PDB entry 7BTR | electron microscopy, 4.54 A resolution (low resolution: residue-level contacts below are approximate; hydrogen-bond / salt-bridge calls are withheld) | chains C and A of the 6 polymer chains in the assembly

[Chain C]
Protein: Type I restriction enzyme R Protein
From: Escherichia coli
Notes: EC 3.1.21.3
UniProt: Q304R3 (Q304R3_ECOLX); numbering as in UniProt (aligned over 1-1038)
Amino-acid sequence (1038 residues; row label = number of the first residue in the row):
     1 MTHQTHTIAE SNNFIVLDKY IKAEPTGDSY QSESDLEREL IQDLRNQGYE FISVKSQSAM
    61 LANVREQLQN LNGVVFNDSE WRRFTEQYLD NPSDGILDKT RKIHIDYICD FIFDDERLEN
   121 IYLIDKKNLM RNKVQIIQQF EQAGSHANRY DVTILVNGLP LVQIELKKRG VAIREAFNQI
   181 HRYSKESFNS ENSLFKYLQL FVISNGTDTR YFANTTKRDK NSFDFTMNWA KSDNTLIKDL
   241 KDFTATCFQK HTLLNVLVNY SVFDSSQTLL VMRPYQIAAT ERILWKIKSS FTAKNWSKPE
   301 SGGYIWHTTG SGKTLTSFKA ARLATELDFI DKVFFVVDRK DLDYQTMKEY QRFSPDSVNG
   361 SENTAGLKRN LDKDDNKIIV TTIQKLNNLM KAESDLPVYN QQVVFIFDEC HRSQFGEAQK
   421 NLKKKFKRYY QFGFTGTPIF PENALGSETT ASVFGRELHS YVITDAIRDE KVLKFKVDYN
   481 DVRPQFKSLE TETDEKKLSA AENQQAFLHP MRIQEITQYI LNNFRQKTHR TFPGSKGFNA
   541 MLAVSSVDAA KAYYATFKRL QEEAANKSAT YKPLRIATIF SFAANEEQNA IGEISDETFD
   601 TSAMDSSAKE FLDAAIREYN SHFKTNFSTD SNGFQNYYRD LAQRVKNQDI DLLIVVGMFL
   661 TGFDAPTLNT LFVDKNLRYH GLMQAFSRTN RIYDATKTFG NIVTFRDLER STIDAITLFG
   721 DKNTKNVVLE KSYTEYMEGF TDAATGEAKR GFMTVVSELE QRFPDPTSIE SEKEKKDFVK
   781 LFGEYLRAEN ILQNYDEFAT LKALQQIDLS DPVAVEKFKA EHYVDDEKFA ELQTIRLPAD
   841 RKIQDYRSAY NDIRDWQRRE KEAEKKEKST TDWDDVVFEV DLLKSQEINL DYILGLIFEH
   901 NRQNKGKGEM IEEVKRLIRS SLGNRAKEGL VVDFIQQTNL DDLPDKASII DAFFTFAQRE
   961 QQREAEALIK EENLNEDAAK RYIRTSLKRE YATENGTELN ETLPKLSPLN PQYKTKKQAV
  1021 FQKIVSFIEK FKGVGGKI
Disordered / not traced: 1-12, 142-147, 182-189, 463-1038

[Chain A]
Protein: Type I restriction enzyme EcoR124II M protein
From: Escherichia coli
Notes: EC 2.1.1.72
UniProt: P10484 (T1M1_ECOLX); residue numbers follow UniProt; this construct covers 1-520
Amino-acid sequence (520 residues; row label = number of the first residue in the row):
     1 MKMTSIQQRA ELHRQIWQIA NDVRGSVDGW DFKQYVLGAL FYRFISENFS SYIEAGDDSI
    61 CYAKLDDSVI TDDIKDDAIK TKGYFIYPSQ LFCNVAAKAN TNDRLNADLN SIFVAIESSA
   121 YGYPSEADIK GLFADFDTTS NRLGNTVKDK NARLAAVLKG VEGLKLGDFN EHQIDLFGDA
   181 YEFLISNYAA NAGKSGGEFF TPQHVSKLIA QLAMHGQTHV NKIYDPAAGS GSLLLQAKKQ
   241 FDNHIIEEGF FGQEINHTTY NLARMNMFLH NINYDKFDIK LGNTLTEPHF RDEKPFDAIV
   301 SNPPYSVKWI GSDDPTLIND ERFAPAGVLA PKSKADFAFV LHALNYLSAK GRAAIVCFPG
   361 IFYRGGAEQK IRQYLVDNNY VETVISLAPN LFFGTTIAVN ILVLSKHKTD TNVQFIDASE
   421 LFKKETNNNI LTDAHIEQIM QVFASKEDVA HLAKSVAFET VVANDYNLSV SSYVEAKDNR
   481 EIIDIAELNA ELKTTVSKID QLRKDIDAIV AEIEGCEVQK
Disordered / not traced: 1-10, 56-70, 168-173, 190-199, 511-520
Curated features (UniProtKB/Swiss-Prot):
  - region: Glu481 to Val510 (C-terminal tail)
  - binding site (S-adenosyl-L-methionine): Glu198 to Gln203, Ser230 to Ser232, Glu254

[How chain C and chain A interact]
Pairs across the interface - 10 pairs, chain C then chain A:
  Arg101(C) - Thr146(A)
  Tyr107(C) - Lys148(A)
  Ile108(C) - Val147(A)
  Asp110(C) - Lys150(A)
  Leu118(C) - Ala115(A)
  Leu118(C) - Ser118(A)
  Asn120(C) - Phe113(A)
  Asn120(C) - Val114(A)
  Tyr122(C) - Ile112(A)
  Asp375(C) - Asn110(A)
Interface residues without a listed pair, chain C (10 interface residues in all): Asp106, Asp374

[In short]
The chain C/chain A interface involves 10 residues from each chain. From UniProt: 10
S-adenosyl-L-methionine-binding residues on chain A.
Here chain C is Type I restriction enzyme R Protein and chain A is Type I restriction enzyme EcoR124II M
protein, both from Escherichia coli. Entry 7BTR (EcoR124I-ArdA in the Restriction-Alleviation State) was
determined by electron microscopy together with 7BST, 7BTO, 7BTP and 7BTQ from the same study.
